Entry 9I5Q (X-ray diffraction, 2.36 A resolution); this record covers chain A.

== Chain A ==
Molecule: Cholinesterase
From: Homo sapiens
Notes: EC 3.1.1.8
Reference sequence: P06276 (CHLE_HUMAN); residues 1-529 here correspond to UniProt positions 29-557 (UniProt number = residue number + 28)
Amino-acid sequence (529 residues; numbered 1 to 529; the number before each row is that of its first residue):
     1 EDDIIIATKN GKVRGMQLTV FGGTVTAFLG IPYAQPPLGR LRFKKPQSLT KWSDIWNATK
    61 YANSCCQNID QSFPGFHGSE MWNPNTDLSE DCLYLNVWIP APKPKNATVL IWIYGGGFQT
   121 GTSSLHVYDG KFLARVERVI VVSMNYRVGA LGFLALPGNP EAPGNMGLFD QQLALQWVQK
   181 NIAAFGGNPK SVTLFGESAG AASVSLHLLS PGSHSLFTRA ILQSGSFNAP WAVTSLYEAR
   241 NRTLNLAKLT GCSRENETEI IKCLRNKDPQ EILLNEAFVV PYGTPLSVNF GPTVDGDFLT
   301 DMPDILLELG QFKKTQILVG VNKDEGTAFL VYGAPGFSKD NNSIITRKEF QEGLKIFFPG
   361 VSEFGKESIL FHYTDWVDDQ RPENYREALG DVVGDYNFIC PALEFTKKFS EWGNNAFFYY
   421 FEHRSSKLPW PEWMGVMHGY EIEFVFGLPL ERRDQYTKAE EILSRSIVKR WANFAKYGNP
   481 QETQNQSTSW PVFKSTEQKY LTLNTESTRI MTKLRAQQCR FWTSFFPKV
Disordered / not traced: 1-2
Cystine bridges: C65-C92, C252-C263, C400-C519
Covalently attached groups: N-acetylglucosamine (NAG) linked to N57, N256, N485; glycan linked to N106, N241, N341
Sequence notes: engineered mutation Q17 (Asn45 in P06276), Q455 (Asn483 in P06276), Q481 (Asn509 in P06276), Q486 (Asn514 in P06276)
Residues lining bound ligands: A1IZ3 (5-[2,4-bis(fluoranyl)phenoxy]-2-(cyclohexylmethyl)-N-[2-[(3R)-3-(methoxymethyl)piperidin-1-yl]ethyl]indazole-6-carboxamide): D70, W82, G116, G117, T120, S198, W231, T284, P285, L286, V288, A328, F329, Y332, F357, V393, N397, F398, W430, M437, H438, Y440
Swiss-Prot annotation at these positions:
  - active site: S198 (Acyl-ester intermediate), E325 (Charge relay system), H438 (Charge relay system)
  - binding site (tacrine): W82, H438
  - binding site (substrate): G116, G117
  - modified residue: S198 (Phosphoserine)
  - glycosylation (N-linked (GlcNAc...) asparagine): N57 (complex), N106 (complex), N241 (complex), N256 (complex), N341 (complex), N485

== Summary ==
Ligands of chain A: compound A1IZ3. N-acetylglucosamine is covalently linked to N57, N256 and N485. UniProt
lists 3 active-site residues, tacrine-binding residues W82 and H438 and substrate-binding residues G116 and
G117.
Chain A is Cholinesterase (Homo sapiens); the structure, Recombinant human butyrylcholinesterase in complex
with
2-(cyclohexylmethyl)-5-(2,4-difluorophenoxy)-N-(2-(3-(methoxymethyl)piperidin-1-yl)ethyl)-2H-indazole-6-carboxamide,
was determined by X-ray diffraction, deposited together with 9D75, 9D7N, 9I5O and 9I5P.
